4MJR - chains A and B; structure by X-ray diffraction, 1.62 A resolution.

== Chain A (and B) ==
Molecule: DNA polymerase III subunit beta
Organism: Escherichia coli
Notes: EC 2.7.7.7; chain B of this document is another copy of the same molecule, construct and numbering; everything in this record applies to it too
UniProt: P0A988 (DPO3B_ECOLI); numbering as in UniProt (aligned over 1-366)
Sequence (366 residues; row label = number of the first residue in the row):
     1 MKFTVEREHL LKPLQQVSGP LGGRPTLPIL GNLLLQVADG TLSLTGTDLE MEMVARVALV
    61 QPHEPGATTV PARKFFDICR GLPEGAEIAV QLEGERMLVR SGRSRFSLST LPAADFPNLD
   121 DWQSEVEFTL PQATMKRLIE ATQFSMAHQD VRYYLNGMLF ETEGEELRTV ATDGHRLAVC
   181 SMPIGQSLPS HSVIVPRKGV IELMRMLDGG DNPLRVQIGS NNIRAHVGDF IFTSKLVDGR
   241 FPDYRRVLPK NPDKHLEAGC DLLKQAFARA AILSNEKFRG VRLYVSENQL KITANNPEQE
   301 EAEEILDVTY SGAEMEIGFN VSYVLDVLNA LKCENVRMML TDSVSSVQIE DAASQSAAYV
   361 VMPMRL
Unresolved in the structure: 21-26 (chain B: 22)
Ligand contacts: (S)-carprofen (0LA; (2S)-2-(6-chloro-9H-carbazol-2-yl)propanoic acid): Arg-152, Tyr-154, Leu-155, Thr-172, Gly-174, His-175, Arg-176, Leu-177, Pro-242, Val-247, Val-360, Met-362
UniProt features mapped onto this chain:
  - binding site (DNA): Arg-24, Arg-73, Gln-149, Tyr-153, Tyr-154
Reported in the primary citation:
  - binding site for (S)-carprofen: Tyr-154
  - conformationally variable residues (side-chain flip): Ser-346, Met-362

== Chain A / chain B interface ==
Residue-residue contacts - 66 pairs, chain A then chain B:
  Pro-71(A) / Glu-300(B)
  Lys-74(A) / Ile-272(B)
  Lys-74(A) / Leu-273(B)
  Lys-74(A) / Asn-296(B)
  Lys-74(A) / Glu-298(B)  salt bridge
  Lys-74(A) / Glu-300(B)  salt bridge
  Asp-77(A) / Ile-272(B)
  Ile-78(A) / Ile-272(B)
  Gly-81(A) / Arg-269(B)  hydrogen bond (backbone-side chain)
  Leu-82(A) / Arg-269(B)
  Pro-83(A) / Arg-269(B)
  Arg-96(A) / Glu-298(B)  hydrogen bond (side chain-backbone)
  Arg-96(A) / Gln-299(B)  hydrogen bond (side chain-backbone)
  Arg-96(A) / Glu-300(B)
  Arg-103(A) / Glu-303(B)
  Arg-103(A) / Glu-304(B)
  Arg-103(A) / Ile-305(B)  hydrogen bond (backbone-backbone)
  Arg-103(A) / Asp-307(B)  salt bridge
  Ser-104(A) / Arg-269(B)
  Ser-104(A) / Glu-303(B)
  Ser-104(A) / Glu-304(B)  hydrogen bond
  Arg-105(A) / Glu-301(B)
  Arg-105(A) / Ala-302(B)
  Arg-105(A) / Glu-303(B)  hydrogen bond (backbone-backbone)
  Phe-106(A) / Arg-269(B)
  Phe-106(A) / Glu-301(B)
  Phe-106(A) / Ala-302(B)  hydrophobic
  Phe-106(A) / Glu-304(B)
  Ser-107(A) / Glu-300(B)
  Ser-107(A) / Glu-301(B)  hydrogen bond (backbone-backbone)
  Leu-108(A) / Leu-273(B)  hydrophobic
  Leu-108(A) / Glu-300(B)
  Ser-109(A) / Glu-300(B)  hydrogen bond
  Arg-269(A) / Gly-81(B)  hydrogen bond (side chain-backbone)
  Arg-269(A) / Leu-82(B)
  Arg-269(A) / Pro-83(B)
  Arg-269(A) / Ser-104(B)
  Arg-269(A) / Phe-106(B)
  Ile-272(A) / Lys-74(B)
  Ile-272(A) / Asp-77(B)
  Ile-272(A) / Ile-78(B)
  Leu-273(A) / Lys-74(B)
  Leu-273(A) / Phe-106(B)  hydrophobic
  Leu-273(A) / Ser-107(B)
  Leu-273(A) / Leu-108(B)  hydrophobic
  Gln-289(A) / Arg-103(B)  hydrogen bond
  Asn-296(A) / Lys-74(B)
  Glu-298(A) / Lys-74(B)  salt bridge
  Glu-300(A) / Pro-71(B)
  Glu-300(A) / Lys-74(B)  salt bridge
  Glu-300(A) / Ser-107(B)
  Glu-300(A) / Leu-108(B)
  Glu-300(A) / Ser-109(B)  hydrogen bond (side chain-backbone)
  Glu-301(A) / Arg-105(B)
  Glu-301(A) / Phe-106(B)
  Glu-301(A) / Ser-107(B)  hydrogen bond (backbone-backbone)
  Ala-302(A) / Arg-105(B)
  Ala-302(A) / Phe-106(B)  hydrophobic
  Glu-303(A) / Arg-103(B)
  Glu-303(A) / Ser-104(B)
  Glu-303(A) / Arg-105(B)  salt bridge
  Glu-304(A) / Arg-103(B)
  Glu-304(A) / Ser-104(B)  hydrogen bond
  Glu-304(A) / Phe-106(B)
  Ile-305(A) / Arg-103(B)  hydrogen bond (backbone-backbone)
  Asp-307(A) / Arg-103(B)  salt bridge
Other interface residues (no listed pair), chain A (31 interface residues in all): Glu-276, Gln-299, Leu-306
Other interface residues (no listed pair), chain B (30 interface residues in all): Arg-96, Gln-289, Leu-306

== In short ==
31 residues of chain A and 30 residues of chain B are in contact, with 14 hydrogen bonds and 7 salt bridges.
Among the polar pairs are Lys-74(A)/Glu-298(B), Lys-74(A)/Glu-300(B) and Arg-103(A)/Asp-307(B). Bound to chain
A: (S)-carprofen. The paper reports a binding site for (S)-carprofen at Tyr-154(A); conformational variability
at Ser-346(A) and Met-362(A).
Chain A and chain B are both DNA polymerase III subunit beta (Escherichia coli); the structure, E. coli
sliding clamp in complex with (S)-Carprofen, was determined by X-ray diffraction (same publication as 4MJP and
4MJQ).
